5JI0 - chains A and D of the 4 polymer chains in the assembly; structure by X-ray diffraction, 1.98 A resolution.

Chain A:
Molecule: Retinoic acid receptor RXR-alpha
Source organism: Homo sapiens
UniProtKB: P19793 (RXRA_HUMAN); residue numbers follow UniProt; this construct covers 223-462
Amino-acid sequence (242 residues; row label = number of the first residue in the row):
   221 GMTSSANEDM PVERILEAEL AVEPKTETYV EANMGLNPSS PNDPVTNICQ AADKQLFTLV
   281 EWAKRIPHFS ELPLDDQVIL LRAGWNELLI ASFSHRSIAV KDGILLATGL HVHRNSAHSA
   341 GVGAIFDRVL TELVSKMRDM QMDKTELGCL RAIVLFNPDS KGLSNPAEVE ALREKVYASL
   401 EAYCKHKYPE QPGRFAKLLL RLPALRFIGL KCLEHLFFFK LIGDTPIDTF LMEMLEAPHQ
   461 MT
Not modelled in the structure: 221-226, 252-261, 446-448, 456-462
Construct notes: expression tag (221-222); engineered mutation Phe427 (Ser in P19793)
UniProt features mapped onto this chain:
  - region: Arg348 to Gly368 (Required for nuclear export)
  - binding site (9-cis-retinoate): Arg316, Ala327
  - binding site (all-trans-retinoate): Arg316, Ala327
  - modified residue (Phosphoserine): Ser259, Ser260
  - mutagenesis: Val280 (V280A: Abolished ubiquitination and degradation by UBR5), Glu352 to Thr462 (No impact on acetylation by EP300), Met357 to Met360 (Abolishes nuclear export), Leu418 to Leu430 (Abolishes nuclear localization), Glu434 (E434N/Q/K/A: As a heterodimer with NR1H4, impairs interaction with coactivator NCOA1. Impairs transcriptional activity)
Small-molecule neighbours: (9cis)-retinoic acid (9CR): Ile268, Ala271, Ala272, Gln275, Trp305, Asn306, Leu309, Phe313, Arg316, Ile324, Leu325, Leu326, Ala327, Val342, Ile345, Phe346, Cys432, Leu436

Chain D:
Molecule: Peroxisome proliferator-activated receptor gamma
Source organism: Homo sapiens
UniProtKB: P37231 (PPARG_HUMAN); residues 206-477 here correspond to UniProt positions 234-505 (UniProt number = residue number + 28)
Amino-acid sequence (273 residues; each row starts with the number of its first residue):
   205 GPESADLRAL AKHLYDSYIK SFPLTKAKAR AILTGKTTDK SPFVIYDMNS LMMGEDKIKF
   265 KHITPLQEQS KEVAIRIFQG CQFRSVEAVQ EITEYAKSIP GFVNLDLNDQ VTLLKYGVHE
   325 IIYTMLASLM NKDGVLISEG QGFMTREFLK SLRKPFGDFM EPKFEFAVKF NALELDDSDL
   385 AIFIAVIILS GDRPGLLNVK PIEDIQDNLL QALELQLKLN HPESSQLFAK LLQKMTDLRQ
   445 IVTEHVQLLQ VIKKTETDMS LHPLLQEIYK DLY
Not modelled in the structure: 263-266
Construct notes: expression tag (205)
UniProt features mapped onto this chain:
  - motif: Pro467 to Asp475 (9aaTAD)
  - binding site (rosiglitazone): Gln286 to Ser289, His323, His449, Tyr473
  - cross-link: Lys224 (Glycyl lysine isopeptide (Lys-Gly) (interchain with G-Cter in ubiquitin))
Glycans and other covalent adducts: covalent link Gly239-Gln273
Small-molecule neighbours: brl49653 (BRL; 2,4-thiazolidiinedione, 5-[[4-[2-(methyl-2-pyridinylamino)ethoxy]phenyl]methyl]-(9cl)): Ile281, Phe282, Gly284, Cys285, Gln286, Arg288, Ser289, His323, Ile326, Tyr327, Leu330, Val339, Leu340, Ile341, Met348, Leu353, Met364, His449, Leu453, Leu469, Tyr473

Interface between chain A and chain D:
Residue-residue contacts (38; chain A residue first):
  Arg348(A) - Pro398(D)
  Arg348(A) - Tyr477(D)
  Lys356(A) - Gly395(D)  hydrogen bond (side chain-backbone)
  Lys356(A) - Val403(D)
  Lys356(A) - Glu407(D)  salt bridge
  Asp379(A) - Lys373(D)  salt bridge
  Arg393(A) - Gln437(D)
  Glu394(A) - Ser429(D)  hydrogen bond
  Glu394(A) - Gln430(D)
  Tyr397(A) - Gln430(D)
  Tyr397(A) - Ala433(D)  hydrophobic
  Tyr397(A) - Lys434(D)
  Tyr397(A) - Gln437(D)
  Ala398(A) - Gln430(D)
  Glu401(A) - Glu418(D)
  Glu401(A) - Gln430(D)  hydrogen bond
  Pro412(A) - Gln415(D)
  Phe415(A) - Ala433(D)  hydrophobic
  Ala416(A) - Phe432(D)  hydrophobic
  Ala416(A) - Leu436(D)  hydrophobic
  Leu419(A) - Ala433(D)  hydrophobic
  Leu420(A) - Gln410(D)
  Leu420(A) - Leu414(D)  hydrophobic
  Leu420(A) - Met439(D)  hydrophobic
  Arg421(A) - Glu407(D)  salt bridge
  Leu422(A) - Gln437(D)
  Leu422(A) - Thr440(D)
  Pro423(A) - Met439(D)
  Pro423(A) - Thr440(D)
  Pro423(A) - Arg443(D)
  Ala424(A) - Arg443(D)
  Arg426(A) - Thr440(D)
  Arg426(A) - Gln444(D)  hydrogen bond
  Phe427(A) - Thr447(D)
  Phe427(A) - Tyr477(D)  hydrophobic
  Leu430(A) - Gln444(D)
  Leu430(A) - Thr447(D)
  Glu434(A) - Gln451(D)
Also at the interface, not in a pair above, chain A (25 interface residues in all): Glu352, Ile373, Glu390, Lys417
Also at the interface, not in a pair above, chain D (28 interface residues in all): Tyr320, Asp396, Lys422, Asp441, Glu448

In short:
The interface between chain A and chain D involves 25 residues on one side and 28 on the other, with 4
hydrogen bonds and 3 salt bridges. Among the polar pairs are Lys356(A)-Glu407(D), Asp379(A)-Lys373(D) and
Arg421(A)-Glu407(D). Chain A binds (9cis)-retinoic acid.
Here chain A is Retinoic acid receptor RXR-alpha and chain D is Peroxisome proliferator-activated receptor
gamma, both from Homo sapiens. Entry 5JI0 (PPARgamma-RXRalpha(S427F) heterodimer in complex with SRC-1,
rosiglitazone, and 9-cis-retanoic acid) was determined by X-ray diffraction.
